5BTF - chains C and G of the 8 polymer chains in the assembly; structure by X-ray diffraction, 2.61 A resolution.

== Chain C ==
Protein: DNA gyrase subunit A
From: Mycobacterium tuberculosis (strain ATCC 25618 / H37Rv)
Notes: EC 5.99.1.3; fragment: GyrA 2-500 with IGSG C-terminal tag
UniProtKB: P9WG47 (GYRA_MYCTU); numbering as in UniProt (aligned over 2-500)
Chain sequence (503 residues; row label = number of the first residue in the row):
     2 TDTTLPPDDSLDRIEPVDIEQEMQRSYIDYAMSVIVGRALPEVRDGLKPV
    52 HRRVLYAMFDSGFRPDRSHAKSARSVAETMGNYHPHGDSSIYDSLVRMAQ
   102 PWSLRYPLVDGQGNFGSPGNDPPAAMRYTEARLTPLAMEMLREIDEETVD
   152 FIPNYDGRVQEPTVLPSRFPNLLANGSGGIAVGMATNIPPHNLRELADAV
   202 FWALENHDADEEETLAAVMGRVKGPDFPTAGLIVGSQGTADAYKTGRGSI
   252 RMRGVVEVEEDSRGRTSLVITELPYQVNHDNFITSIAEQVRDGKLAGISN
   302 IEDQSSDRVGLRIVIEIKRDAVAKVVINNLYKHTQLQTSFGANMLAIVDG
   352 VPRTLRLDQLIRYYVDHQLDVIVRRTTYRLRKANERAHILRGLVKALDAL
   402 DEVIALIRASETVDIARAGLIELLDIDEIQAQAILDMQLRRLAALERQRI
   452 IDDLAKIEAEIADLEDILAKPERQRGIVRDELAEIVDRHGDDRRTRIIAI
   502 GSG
Not modelled in the structure: 2-14, 502-504
Differences from the reference sequence: engineered mutation Ser90 (Ala in P9WG47); expression tag (501-504)
Modified positions: Tyr129 (O-phosphotyrosine; PTR)
UniProt features mapped onto this chain:
  - active site: Tyr129 (O-(5'-phospho-DNA)-tyrosine intermediate)
  - modified residue: Thr2 (N-acetylthreonine)
  - natural variant: Ser91 (S91P: Confers ciprofloxacin resistance, in clinical isolate), Asp94 (D94A: Confers ciprofloxacin resistance, in clinical isolate; D94G: Confers ciprofloxacin resistance, in clinical isolate; D94H: Confers ciprofloxacin resistance, in clinical isolate ...)
  - mutagenesis: Thr80 (T80A: Slight resistance to fluoroquinolones. Hypersusceptibile, 2- to 14-fold higher sensitivity to fluoroquinolones, 2- to 8-fold more efficient in fluoroquinolone-induced DNA cleavage ...), Gly88 (G88A: Confers fluoroquinolone resistance, IC(50) is 2- to 26-fold higher than wild-type ...), Asp94 (D94G/H: 25- 45-fold increased resistance to fluoroquinolones, 4- to 8-fold reduction in fluoroquinolone-induced DNA cleavage ...)

== Chain G ==
Molecule: DNA substrate 24-mer TTACGTGCATAGTCATTCATGACC
From: synthetic construct
Sequence (24 nucleotides; each row starts with the number of its first residue):
     1 TTACGTGCATAGTCATTCATGACC
Not modelled in the structure: 1-2, 24

== How chain C and chain G interact ==
Contacting residue pairs (13):
  Tyr28(C) - DC18(G)  hydrogen bond to the phosphate
  Arg128(C) - DT10(G)  salt bridge to the phosphate
  Tyr129(C) - DA11(G)  sugar contact
  Ile181(C) - DC18(G)  base contact
  Ile181(C) - DA19(G)  base contact
  Ala182(C) - DC18(G)  sugar contact
  Ala182(C) - DA19(G)  sugar contact
  Val183(C) - DC18(G)  phosphate contact
  Gly184(C) - DA19(G)  hydrogen bond to the phosphate
  Met185(C) - DA19(G)  sugar contact
  Ala186(C) - DA19(G)  sugar contact
  Arg248(C) - DG21(G)  salt bridge to the phosphate
  Lys333(C) - DC23(G)  phosphate contact
Other interface residues (no listed pair), chain C (15 interface residues in all): Tyr31, Ala126, Ser250, Ser340
Other interface residues (no listed pair), chain G (10 interface residues in all): DG12, DT17, DT20, DA22

== Overview ==
15 residues of chain C and 10 residues of chain G are in contact, with 2 hydrogen bonds and 2 salt bridges.
Polar contacts include Tyr28(C)-DC18(G), Gly184(C)-DA19(G) and Arg128(C)-DT10(G). Curated annotation (UniProt)
lists active-site residue Tyr129(C) and 3 mutagenesis sites on chain C.
Chain C is DNA gyrase subunit A (Mycobacterium tuberculosis (strain ATCC 25618 / H37Rv)) and chain G is DNA
substrate 24-mer TTACGTGCATAGTCATTCATGACC (synthetic construct); the structure, Crystal structure of a
topoisomerase II complex, was determined by X-ray diffraction, deposited together with 5BS8, 5BTA, 5BTC, 5BTD,
5BTG, 5BTI, 5BTL and 5BTN.
